5N74 - chains A and J of the 4 polymer chains in the assembly; structure by X-ray diffraction, 2.30 A resolution.

== Chain A ==
Name: Microtubule-associated protein RP/EB family member 1
From: Homo sapiens
UniProt: Q15691 (MARE1_HUMAN); residues 191-248 here = UniProt positions 191-248
Amino-acid sequence (58 residues; numbered 191 to 248; the number before each row is that of its first residue):
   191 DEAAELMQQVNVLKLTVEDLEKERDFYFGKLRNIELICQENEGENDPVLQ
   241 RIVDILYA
Not modelled in the structure: 191-193
Curated features (UniProtKB/Swiss-Prot):
  - region: Thr206 to Glu211 (Interaction with APC), Lys220 to Ile242 (APC-binding)
  - modified residue: Lys220 (N6-acetyllysine)

== Chain J ==
Name: Karyogamy protein KAR9
From: Saccharomyces cerevisiae
UniProt: P32526 (KAR9_YEAST); residues -6 to 13 here correspond to UniProt positions 614-633 (UniProt number = residue number + 620)
Amino-acid sequence (21 residues; row label = number of the first residue in the row; numbers below 1 keep their minus sign (Gly-7 is residue -7)):
    -7 GSTRRRTRLRPPTPLSQLLSP
Not modelled in the structure: -7 to -2, 12-13
Sequence notes: expression tag (-7)

== Chain A / chain J interface ==
Residue-residue contacts (15):
  Val207(A) with Leu7(J), hydrophobic
  Glu211(A) with Leu7(J)
  Arg214(A) with Pro4(J); Thr5(J), hydrogen bond (side chain-backbone)
  Phe218(A) with Arg2(J); Pro4(J)
  Leu221(A) with Leu1(J)
  Arg222(A) with Thr-1(J); Leu1(J)
  Glu225(A) with Thr-1(J), hydrogen bond; Arg0(J), hydrogen bond (side chain-backbone); Leu1(J)
  Leu246(A) with Leu1(J)
  Tyr247(A) with Arg0(J); Leu1(J)
Also at the interface, not in a pair above, chain A (11 interface residues in all): Asp215, Gln229
Also at the interface, not in a pair above, chain J (8 interface residues in all): Pro3
The authors on this interface:
  - residue pairs: Val207(A)-Leu7(J) (hydrophobic contact), Phe218(A)-Leu1(J) (hydrophobic contact), Leu221(A)-Leu1(J) (hydrophobic contact), Leu246(A)-Leu1(J) (hydrophobic contact)
  - interface residues, chain A: Glu225(A), Tyr247(A)
  - hot spots on chain A (mutagenesis) - Y217A/E225A: abolished binding to Kar9c-p1
  - interface residues, chain J: Arg0(J), Leu1(J), Pro4(J), Thr5(J), Leu7(J)

== Summary ==
Chain A and chain J form an interface of 11 and 8 residues respectively; the contacts include 3 hydrogen
bonds. Polar pairs include Arg214(A)-Thr5(J), Glu225(A)-Thr-1(J) and Glu225(A)-Arg0(J). The authors report
hydrophobic contacts between Val207(A) and Leu7(J), Phe218(A) and Leu1(J) and Leu221(A) and Leu1(J) among
others. The paper reports that Y217A/E225A of chain A abolish binding to Kar9c-p1; interface residues
Glu225(A), Tyr247(A) and Arg0(J) among others.
Here chain A is Microtubule-associated protein RP/EB family member 1 (Homo sapiens) and chain J is Karyogamy
protein KAR9 (Saccharomyces cerevisiae). Entry 5N74 (Microtubule end binding protein complex) was determined
by X-ray diffraction.
